Entry 6UU0 (X-ray diffraction, 3.90 A resolution); this record covers chains BBB and DDD of the 9 polymer chains in the assembly.

== Chain BBB ==
Name: DNA-directed RNA polymerase subunit alpha
Organism: Escherichia coli
Notes: EC 2.7.7.6
UniProtKB: A0A377D9Q8 (A0A377D9Q8_ECOLX); residue numbers follow UniProt; this construct covers 1-235
Sequence (242 residues; row label = number of the first residue in the row; numbers below 1 keep their minus sign (Ala-6 is residue -6)):
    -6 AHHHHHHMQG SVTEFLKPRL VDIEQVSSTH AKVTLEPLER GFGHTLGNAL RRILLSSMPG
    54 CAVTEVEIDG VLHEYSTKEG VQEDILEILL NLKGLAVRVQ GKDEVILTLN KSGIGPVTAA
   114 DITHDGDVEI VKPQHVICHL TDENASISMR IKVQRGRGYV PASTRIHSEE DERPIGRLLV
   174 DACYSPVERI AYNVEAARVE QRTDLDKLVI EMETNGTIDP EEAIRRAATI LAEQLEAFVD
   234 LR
Disordered / not traced: -6 to 5, 234-235
Sequence notes: expression tag (-6 to 0)

== Chain DDD ==
Name: DNA-directed RNA polymerase subunit beta'
Organism: Escherichia coli
Notes: EC 2.7.7.6
UniProtKB: P0A8T7 (RPOC_ECOLI); numbering as in UniProt (aligned over 1-1407)
Sequence (1407 residues; row label = number of the first residue in the row):
     1 MKDLLKFLKA QTKTEEFDAI KIALASPDMI RSWSFGEVKK PETINYRTFK PERDGLFCAR
    61 IFGPVKDYEC LCGKYKRLKH RGVICEKCGV EVTQTKVRRE RMGHIELASP TAHIWFLKSL
   121 PSRIGLLLDM PLRDIERVLY FESYVVIEGG MTNLERQQIL TEEQYLDALE EFGDEFDAKM
   181 GAEAIQALLK SMDLEQECEQ LREELNETNS ETKRKKLTKR IKLLEAFVQS GNKPEWMILT
   241 VLPVLPPDLR PLVPLDGGRF ATSDLNDLYR RVINRNNRLK RLLDLAAPDI IVRNEKRMLQ
   301 EAVDALLDNG RRGRAITGSN KRPLKSLADM IKGKQGRFRQ NLLGKRVDYS GRSVITVGPY
   361 LRLHQCGLPK KMALELFKPF IYGKLELRGL ATTIKAAKKM VEREEAVVWD ILDEVIREHP
   421 VLLNRAPTLH RLGIQAFEPV LIEGKAIQLH PLVCAAYNAD FDGDQMAVHV PLTLEAQLEA
   481 RALMMSTNNI LSPANGEPII VPSQDVVLGL YYMTRDCVNA KGEGMVLTGP KEAERLYRSG
   541 LASLHARVKV RITEYEKDAN GELVAKTSLK DTTVGRAILW MIVPKGLPYS IVNQALGKKA
   601 ISKMLNTCYR ILGLKPTVIF ADQIMYTGFA YAARSGASVG IDDMVIPEKK HEIISEAEAE
   661 VAEIQEQFQS GLVTAGERYN KVIDIWAAAN DRVSKAMMDN LQTETVINRD GQEEKQVSFN
   721 SIYMMADSGA RGSAAQIRQL AGMRGLMAKP DGSIIETPIT ANFREGLNVL QYFISTHGAR
   781 KGLADTALKT ANSGYLTRRL VDVAQDLVVT EDDCGTHEGI MMTPVIEGGD VKEPLRDRVL
   841 GRVTAEDVLK PGTADILVPR NTLLHEQWCD LLEENSVDAV KVRSVVSCDT DFGVCAHCYG
   901 RDLARGHIIN KGEAIGVIAA QSIGEPGTQL TMRTFHIGGA ASRAAAESSI QVKNKGSIKL
   961 SNVKSVVNSS GKLVITSRNT ELKLIDEFGR TKESYKVPYG AVLAKGDGEQ VAGGETVANW
  1021 DPHTMPVITE VSGFVRFTDM IDGQTITRQT DELTGLSSLV VLDSAERTAG GKDLRPALKI
  1081 VDAQGNDVLI PGTDMPAQYF LPGKAIVQLE DGVQISSGDT LARIPQESGG TKDITGGLPR
  1141 VADLFEARRP KEPAILAEIS GIVSFGKETK GKRRLVITPV DGSDPYEEMI PKWRQLNVFE
  1201 GERVERGDVI SDGPEAPHDI LRLRGVHAVT RYIVNEVQDV YRLQGVKIND KHIEVIVRQM
  1261 LRKATIVNAG SSDFLEGEQV EYSRVKIANR ELEANGKVGA TYSRDLLGIT KASLATESFI
  1321 SAASFQETTR VLTEAAVAGK RDELRGLKEN VIVGRLIPAG TGYAYHQDRM RRRAAGEAPA
  1381 APQVTAEDAS ASLAELLNAG LGGSDNE
Disordered / not traced: 1-14, 932-943, 1377-1407
Curated features (UniProtKB/Swiss-Prot):
  - binding site (Zn(2+)): Cys70, Cys72, Cys85, Cys88, Cys814, Cys888, Cys895, Cys898
  - binding site (Mg(2+)): Asp460, Asp462, Asp464
  - modified residue: Lys983 (N6-acetyllysine)
  - mutagenesis: Gln504 (Q504P: Resistant to antibiotics salinamide A and B), Asn690 (N690D: Resistant to antibiotics salinamide A and B), Met697 (M697V: Resistant to antibiotics salinamide A and B), Ala735 (A735T: Resistant to antibiotics salinamide A and B), Arg738 (R738C/H/P/S: Resistant to antibiotics salinamide A and B), Ala748 (A748E: Resistant to antibiotics salinamide A and B), Pro758 (P758S/T: Resistant to antibiotics salinamide A and B), Phe763 (F763C: Resistant to antibiotics salinamide A and B), Ser775 (S775A: Resistant to antibiotics salinamide A and B), Ala779 (A779T/V: Resistant to antibiotics salinamide A and B), Arg780 (R780C: Resistant to antibiotics salinamide A and B), Gly782 (G782A/C: Resistant to antibiotics salinamide A and B), 1 further mutagenesis entry in UniProt

== Interface between chain BBB and chain DDD ==
Residue-residue contacts - 32 pairs, chain BBB then chain DDD:
  Arg44(BBB) - Arg538(DDD)
  Arg44(BBB) - Arg634(DDD)
  Leu48(BBB) - Arg538(DDD)
  Glu80(BBB) - Arg551(DDD)  salt bridge
  Leu83(BBB) - Val526(DDD)  hydrophobic
  Leu83(BBB) - Leu527(DDD)
  Leu83(BBB) - Thr528(DDD)
  Lys86(BBB) - Val526(DDD)  hydrogen bond (side chain-backbone)
  Lys86(BBB) - Thr528(DDD)
  Lys86(BBB) - Glu532(DDD)  salt bridge
  Tyr152(BBB) - Glu532(DDD)  hydrogen bond
  Tyr152(BBB) - Arg535(DDD)
  Tyr152(BBB) - Leu536(DDD)  hydrophobic
  Tyr152(BBB) - Leu541(DDD)  hydrophobic
  Pro154(BBB) - Met525(DDD)  hydrophobic
  Asp174(BBB) - Met525(DDD)
  Cys176(BBB) - Arg535(DDD)  hydrogen bond
  Ser178(BBB) - Arg535(DDD)  hydrogen bond (backbone-side chain)
  Val180(BBB) - Arg535(DDD)
  Glu181(BBB) - Lys531(DDD)
  Glu181(BBB) - Glu532(DDD)  hydrogen bond (side chain-backbone)
  Glu181(BBB) - Arg535(DDD)  salt bridge
  Arg182(BBB) - Glu534(DDD)
  Arg182(BBB) - Met581(DDD)
  Ile183(BBB) - Glu534(DDD)
  Arg191(BBB) - Lys370(DDD)
  Arg191(BBB) - Trp409(DDD)
  Arg191(BBB) - Asp410(DDD)  salt bridge
  Glu193(BBB) - Asp410(DDD)
  Thr196(BBB) - Lys370(DDD)
  Thr196(BBB) - Glu443(DDD)
  Glu206(BBB) - Lys531(DDD)  salt bridge
Interface residues without a listed pair, chain BBB (21 interface residues in all): Asn84, Gly87, Thr157
Interface residues without a listed pair, chain DDD (19 interface residues in all): Leu569

== Overview ==
21 residues of chain BBB and 19 residues of chain DDD are in contact; the contacts include 5 hydrogen bonds
and 5 salt bridges. Among the polar pairs are Glu80(BBB)-Arg551(DDD), Lys86(BBB)-Glu532(DDD) and
Glu181(BBB)-Arg535(DDD).
Here chain BBB is DNA-directed RNA polymerase subunit alpha and chain DDD is DNA-directed RNA polymerase
subunit beta', both from Escherichia coli. Entry 6UU0 (E. coli sigma-S transcription initiation complex with a
3-nt RNA and a mismatching GTP ("Fresh" crystal ...) was determined by X-ray diffraction together with 6UTV,
6UTW, 6UTX, 6UTY, 6UTZ, 6UU1 and 11 further entries from the same study.
